PDB entry 2H1X | X-ray diffraction, 1.98 A resolution | chains B and C of the 4 polymer chains in the assembly

Chain B (and C):
Molecule: 5-hydroxyisourate Hydrolase (formerly known as TRP, Transthyretin Related Protein)
From: Danio rerio
Notes: EC 3.5.2.17; chain C of this document is another copy of the same molecule, construct and numbering; everything in this record applies to it too
UniProtKB: Q0P422 (Q0P422_BRARE); aligned to UniProt positions 1-119 over residues 1-119 (the alignment contains insertions or deletions, so no single offset holds)
Chain sequence (119 residues; row label = number of the first residue in the row):
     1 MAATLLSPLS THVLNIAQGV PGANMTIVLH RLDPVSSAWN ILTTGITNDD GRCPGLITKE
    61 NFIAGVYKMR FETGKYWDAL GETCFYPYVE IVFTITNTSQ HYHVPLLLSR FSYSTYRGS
Disordered / not traced: 1-6
Differences from the reference sequence: engineered mutation A2 (Ser21 in Q0P422); variant L6 (Pro25 in Q0P422)

Chain B / chain C interface:
Pairs across the interface (13; chain B residue first):
  I16(B) - I16(C)  hydrophobic
  I16(B) - S109(C)  hydrogen bond (backbone-side chain)
  I16(B) - F111(C)
  I16(B) - S112(C)
  A17(B) - F111(C)
  Q18(B) - F111(C)
  G19(B) - F111(C)
  S109(B) - I16(C)  hydrogen bond (side chain-backbone)
  F111(B) - I16(C)
  F111(B) - A17(C)
  F111(B) - Q18(C)
  F111(B) - G19(C)
  S112(B) - I16(C)
Also at the interface, not in a pair above, chain B (8 interface residues in all): R110
Also at the interface, not in a pair above, chain C (8 interface residues in all): R110

Summary:
The chain B/chain C interface involves 8 residues from each chain, with 2 hydrogen bonds. Its one
hydrogen-bonded contact is I16(B)-S109(C).
Chain B and chain C are both 5-hydroxyisourate Hydrolase (formerly known as TRP, Transthyretin Related
Protein) (Danio rerio); the structure, Crystal structure of 5-hydroxyisourate Hydrolase (formerly known as
TRP, Transthyretin Related Protein), was determined by X-ray diffraction together with 2H6U from the same
study.
